8TAL - chains A and B; structure by electron microscopy, 3.20 A resolution.

[Chain A (and B)]
Molecule: Anoctamin-6
Organism: Mus musculus
Notes: chain B of this document is another copy of the same molecule, construct and numbering; everything in this record applies to it too
Reference sequence: Q6P9J9 (ANO6_MOUSE); numbering as in UniProt (aligned over 52-871)
Amino-acid sequence (820 residues; numbered 52 to 871; the number before each row is that of its first residue):
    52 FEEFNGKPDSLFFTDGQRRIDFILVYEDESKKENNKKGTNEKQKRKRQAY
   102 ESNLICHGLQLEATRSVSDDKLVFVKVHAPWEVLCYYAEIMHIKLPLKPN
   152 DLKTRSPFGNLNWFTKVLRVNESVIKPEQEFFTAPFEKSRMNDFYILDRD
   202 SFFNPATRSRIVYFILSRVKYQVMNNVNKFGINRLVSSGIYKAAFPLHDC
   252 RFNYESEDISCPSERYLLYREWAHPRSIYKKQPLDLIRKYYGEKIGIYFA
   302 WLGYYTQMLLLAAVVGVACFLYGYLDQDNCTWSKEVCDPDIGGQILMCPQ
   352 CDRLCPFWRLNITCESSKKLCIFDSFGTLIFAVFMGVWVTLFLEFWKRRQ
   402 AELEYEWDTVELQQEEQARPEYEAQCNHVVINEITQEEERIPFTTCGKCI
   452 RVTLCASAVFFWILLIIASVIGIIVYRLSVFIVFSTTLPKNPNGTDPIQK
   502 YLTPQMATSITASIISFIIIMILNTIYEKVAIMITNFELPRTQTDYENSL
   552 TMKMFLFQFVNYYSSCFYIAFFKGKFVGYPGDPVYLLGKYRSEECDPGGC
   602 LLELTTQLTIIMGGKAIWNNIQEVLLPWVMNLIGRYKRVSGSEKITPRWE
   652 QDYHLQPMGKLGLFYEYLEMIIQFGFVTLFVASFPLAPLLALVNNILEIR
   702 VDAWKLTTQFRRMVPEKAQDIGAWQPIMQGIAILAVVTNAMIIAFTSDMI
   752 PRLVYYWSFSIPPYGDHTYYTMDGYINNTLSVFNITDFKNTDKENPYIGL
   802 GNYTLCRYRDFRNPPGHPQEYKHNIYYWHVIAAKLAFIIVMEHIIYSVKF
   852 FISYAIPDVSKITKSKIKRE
Unresolved in the structure: 52-58, 83-90, 148-184, 223-231, 424-456, 488-502, 639-644 (chain B: 150-182, 427-454, 490-502, 869-871)
Differences from the reference sequence: conflict Tyr-137 (Thr in Q6P9J9)
Curated features (UniProtKB/Swiss-Prot):
  - binding site (Ca(2+)): Glu-624, Glu-667, Glu-670
  - glycosylation (N-linked (GlcNAc...) asparagine): Asn-330, Asn-362, Asn-494, Asn-778, Asn-785, Asn-803
Disulfide bonds: Cys-331/Cys-372, Cys-338/Cys-365, Cys-349/Cys-807, Cys-352/Cys-356, Cys-596/Cys-601
Glycans and other covalent adducts: N-acetylglucosamine (NAG) linked to Asn-362
Metal / ion sites: Ca2+: Glu-667, Glu-670, Glu-699, Asp-703
Residues lining bound ligands:
  - N-acetylglucosamine (NAG; 2-acetamido-2-deoxy-beta-D-glucopyranose), molecule 1: Asn-778, Asn-779, Arg-808
  - N-acetylglucosamine (NAG), molecule 2: Asn-785, Thr-787, Thr-805, Leu-806

[Chain A / chain B interface]
Residue-residue contacts (19):
  Pro-764(A) / Gln-820(B)  hydrogen bond (backbone-side chain)
  Tyr-765(A) / Gln-820(B)
  Tyr-765(A) / His-824(B)
  Gln-820(A) / Pro-764(B)  hydrogen bond (side chain-backbone)
  Gln-820(A) / Tyr-765(B)
  His-824(A) / Tyr-765(B)
  His-824(A) / Ile-826(B)
  Ile-826(A) / His-824(B)
  Ile-826(A) / Trp-829(B)
  Trp-829(A) / Ile-826(B)
  Trp-829(A) / Trp-829(B)  hydrophobic
  Trp-829(A) / His-830(B)
  His-830(A) / Trp-829(B)
  Ile-832(A) / Ala-833(B)  hydrophobic
  Ala-833(A) / Leu-836(B)
  Leu-836(A) / Ala-833(B)
  Leu-836(A) / Leu-836(B)  hydrophobic
  Leu-836(A) / Ile-840(B)  hydrophobic
  Ala-837(A) / Leu-836(B)
Other interface residues (no listed pair), chain A (18 interface residues in all): Val-738, Lys-823, Asn-825, Ile-839, Ile-840, Glu-843, His-844
Other interface residues (no listed pair), chain B (18 interface residues in all): Val-738, Lys-823, Asn-825, Ile-832, Ala-837, Ile-839, Glu-843, His-844

[Overview]
The chain A/chain B interface involves 18 residues from each chain, with 2 hydrogen bonds. Its one
hydrogen-bonded contact is Pro-764(A)/Gln-820(B). Bound to chain A: N-acetylglucosamine. Covalently linked
N-acetylglucosamine: at Asn-362(A). Curated annotation (UniProt) lists 3 Ca2+-binding residues on chain A.
Both chains are Anoctamin-6 (Mus musculus). Entry 8TAL (TMEM16F, with Calcium and PIP2, no inhibitor, Cl1) was
determined by electron microscopy (same publication as 8SUN, 8SUR, 8TAG and 8TAI).
